5A6X - chains A and C of the 4 polymer chains in the assembly; structure by X-ray diffraction, 1.55 A resolution.

[Chain A (and C)]
Name: Fucose-binding lectin pa-iil
Organism: Pseudomonas aeruginosa
Notes: chain C of this document is another copy of the same molecule, construct and numbering; everything in this record applies to it too
UniProtKB: U8MRX2 (U8MRX2_PSEAI); residues 1-114 here correspond to UniProt positions 2-115 (UniProt number = residue number + 1)
Amino-acid sequence (114 residues; each row starts with the number of its first residue):
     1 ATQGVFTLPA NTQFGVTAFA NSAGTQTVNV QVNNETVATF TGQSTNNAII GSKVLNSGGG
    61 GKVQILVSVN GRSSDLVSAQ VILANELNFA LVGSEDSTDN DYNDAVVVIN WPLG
Ion coordination: Ca2+ site 1: Asn21, Asp101, Asn103, Asp104 (together with methyl alpha-L-fucopyranoside) (shared with 1 residue of chain B); Ca2+ site 2: Glu95, Asp99, Asp101, Asp104 (together with methyl alpha-L-fucopyranoside); Ca2+ site 3: Gly114 (together with methyl alpha-L-fucopyranoside) (shared with 4 residues of chain B)
Residues lining bound ligands: methyl alpha-L-fucopyranoside (MFU): Asn21, Ser22, Ala23, Thr45, Glu95, Asp96, Ser97, Asp99, Asp101, Asn103, Asp104
From the paper describing this entry:
  - binding site for methyl alpha-L-fucopyranoside: Ala23, Thr45, Asp96, Ser97, Asp99, Gly114

[Chain A / chain C interface]
Residue-residue contacts (6):
  Ala1(A) with Asp75(C), hydrogen bond (backbone-side chain); Val77(C), hydrophobic; Tyr102(C)
  Asp75(A) with Ala1(C), hydrogen bond (side chain-backbone)
  Val77(A) with Ala1(C), hydrophobic
  Tyr102(A) with Ala1(C)

[In short]
Chain A and chain C each contribute 4 residues to their interface; the contacts include 2 hydrogen bonds. The
hydrogen-bonded pair is Ala1(A)-Asp75(C). Chain A binds methyl alpha-L-fucopyranoside. The Ca2+ site 1 is
built by Asn21(A), Asp101(A), Asn103(A) and Asp104(A). The paper reports a binding site for methyl
alpha-L-fucopyranoside at Ala23(A), Thr45(A) and Asp96(A) among others.
Chain A and chain C are both Fucose-binding lectin pa-iil (Pseudomonas aeruginosa); the structure, Structure
of the LecB lectin from Pseudomonas aeruginosa strain PA14 in complex with alpha-methyl-fucoside, was
determined by X-ray diffraction (same publication as 5A6Q, 5A6Y and 5A6Z).
